PDB entry 9BIO | electron microscopy, 2.83 A resolution | chains A and I of the 18 polymer chains in the assembly

Chain A:
Protein: Envelope glycoprotein gp41
Source organism: Human immunodeficiency virus 1
UniProt: I6NF57 (I6NF57_9HIV1); residues 512-664 here correspond to UniProt positions 506-658 (UniProt number = residue number - 6)
Amino-acid sequence (170 residues; numbered 512 to 681; the number before each row is that of its first residue):
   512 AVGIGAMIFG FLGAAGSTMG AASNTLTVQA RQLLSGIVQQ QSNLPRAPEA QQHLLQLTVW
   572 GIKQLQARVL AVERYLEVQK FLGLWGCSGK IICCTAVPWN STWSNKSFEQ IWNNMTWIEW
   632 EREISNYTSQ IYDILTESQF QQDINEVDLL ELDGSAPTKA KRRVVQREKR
Not modelled in the structure: 512-516, 555-563, 662-681
Differences from the reference sequence: conflict Asn-535 (Ile529 in I6NF57), Pro-556 (Leu550 in I6NF57), Pro-559 (Ile553 in I6NF57), Glu-588 (Lys582 in I6NF57), Val-589 (Asp583 in I6NF57), Cys-605 (Thr599 in I6NF57), Phe-651 (Asn645 in I6NF57), Ile-655 (Arg649 in I6NF57), Val-658 (Lys652 in I6NF57); expression tag (665-681)
Cystine bridges: Cys-598/Cys-604
Covalent attachments: N-acetylglucosamine (NAG) linked to Asn-611, Asn-616, Asn-637; glycan linked to Asn-625

Chain I:
Protein: VRC44.01 heavy chain
Source organism: Homo sapiens
Amino-acid sequence (124 residues; row label = number of the first residue in the row; a row labelled like 82A-82C holds insertion residues (82A, then the next letters in order)):
     1 QSYLVQSGPE VKKPGTAVKV SCQASRYPFT FFGISWVRQA PGKGPQWMGW IS
   52A P
    53 YNGHAIYLDE LKDRLTLTTD TDTTTAYMEL
82A-82C RNL
    83 RSADTAVYFC ARDHTRQD
100A-100D SRGY
   101 DFWGQGTLVT VSSAST
Not modelled in the structure: 112-116
Cystine bridges: Cys-22/Cys-92

Chain A / chain I interface:
Residue-residue contacts (10):
  Gly-527(A) / Arg-98(I)  hydrogen bond (backbone-side chain)
  Thr-529(A) / Arg-98(I)
  Thr-529(A) / Gln-99(I)
  Asn-624(A) / Thr-97(I)
  Asn-624(A) / Arg-98(I)  hydrogen bond (backbone-backbone)
  Asn-624(A) / Gln-99(I)  hydrogen bond (backbone-backbone)
  Asn-625(A) / Phe-32(I)
  Asn-625(A) / Thr-97(I)
  Asn-625(A) / Arg-98(I)  hydrogen bond (side chain-backbone)
  Thr-627(A) / Arg-98(I)
Other interface residues (no listed pair), chain A (9 interface residues in all): Ser-528, Ala-532, Glu-620, Trp-623
Other interface residues (no listed pair), chain I (5 interface residues in all): Asp-100

Overview:
9 residues of chain A face 5 of chain I across their interface; the contacts include 4 hydrogen bonds. Polar
pairs include Gly-527(A)/Arg-98(I), Asn-625(A)/Arg-98(I) and Asn-624(A)/Arg-98(I). Covalently linked
N-acetylglucosamine: at Asn-611(A), Asn-616(A) and Asn-637(A).
Chain A is Envelope glycoprotein gp41 (Human immunodeficiency virus 1) and chain I is VRC44.01 heavy chain
(Homo sapiens); the structure, Structure of VRC44.01 Fab in complex with 3BNC117-purified C1080.c3 RnS
SOSIP.664 HIV-1 Env trimer, was determined by electron microscopy.
